Entry 4QD3 (X-ray diffraction, 1.89 A resolution); this record covers chain A.

== Chain A ==
Name: Peptidyl-tRNA hydrolase
From: Pseudomonas aeruginosa
Notes: EC 3.1.1.29
UniProt: Q9HVC3 (PTH_PSEAE); residues 1-194 here = UniProt positions 1-194
Chain sequence (194 residues; row label = number of the first residue in the row):
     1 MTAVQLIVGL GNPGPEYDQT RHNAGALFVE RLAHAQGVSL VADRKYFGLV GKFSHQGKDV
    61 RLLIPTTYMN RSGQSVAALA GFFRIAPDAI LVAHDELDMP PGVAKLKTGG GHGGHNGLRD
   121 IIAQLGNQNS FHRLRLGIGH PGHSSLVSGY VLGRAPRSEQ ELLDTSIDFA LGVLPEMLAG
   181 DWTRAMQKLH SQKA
Residues lining bound ligands: 5-azacytidine (5AE; 4-amino-1-(beta-D-ribofuranosyl)-1,3,5-triazin-2(1H)-one): H22, M69, L97, G113, G114, H115, N116, G117, V147, S148, V151, L152
Curated features (UniProtKB/Swiss-Prot):
  - active site: H22 (Proton acceptor)
  - binding site (tRNA): Y17, Y68, N70, N116
  - site: N12 (Discriminates between blocked and unblocked aminoacyl-tRNA), D95 (Stabilizes the basic form of H active site to accept a proton)

== In short ==
Ligands of chain A: 5-azacytidine. Curated annotation (UniProt) lists active-site residue H22 and 4
tRNA-binding residues.
Chain A is Peptidyl-tRNA hydrolase (Pseudomonas aeruginosa); the structure, Crystal structure of Peptidyl-tRNA
hydrolase from Pseudomonas aeruginosa with 5-azacytidine at 1.89 Angstrom resolution, was determined by X-ray
diffraction together with 4QAJ, 4QBK, 4JC4 and 4FNO from the same study.
